PDB entry 9J15 | electron microscopy, 3.40 A resolution | chains A and B

== Chain A (and B) ==
Molecule: Adenine/guanine permease AZG2
From: Arabidopsis thaliana
Notes: chain B of this document is another copy of the same molecule, construct and numbering; everything in this record applies to it too
UniProtKB: Q84MA8 (AZG2_ARATH); numbering as in UniProt (aligned over 1-530)
Amino-acid sequence (530 residues; row label = number of the first residue in the row):
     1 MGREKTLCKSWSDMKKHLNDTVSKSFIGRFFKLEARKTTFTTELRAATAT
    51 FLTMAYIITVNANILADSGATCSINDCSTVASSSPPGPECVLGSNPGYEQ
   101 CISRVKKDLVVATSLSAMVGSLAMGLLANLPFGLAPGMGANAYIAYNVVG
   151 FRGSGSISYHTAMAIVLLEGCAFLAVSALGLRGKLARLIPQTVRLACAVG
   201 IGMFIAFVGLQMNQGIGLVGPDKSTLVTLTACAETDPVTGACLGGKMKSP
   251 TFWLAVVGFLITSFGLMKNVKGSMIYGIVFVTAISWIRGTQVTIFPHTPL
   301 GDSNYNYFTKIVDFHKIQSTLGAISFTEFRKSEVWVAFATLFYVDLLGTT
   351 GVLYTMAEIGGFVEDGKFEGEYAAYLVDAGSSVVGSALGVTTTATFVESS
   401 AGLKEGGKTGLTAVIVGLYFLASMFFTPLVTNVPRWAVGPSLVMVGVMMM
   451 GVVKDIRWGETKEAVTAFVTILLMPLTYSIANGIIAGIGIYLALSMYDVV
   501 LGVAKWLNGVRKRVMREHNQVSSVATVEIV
Disordered / not traced: 1-4, 509-530
Disulfide bonds: Cys72-Cys101, Cys77-Cys90, Cys232-Cys242
Ligand contacts: adenine (ADE): Tyr56, Gly137, Met138, Val352, Ala394, Thr395, Phe396, Val397, Glu398

== Interface between chain A and chain B ==
Residue-residue contacts (49):
  Met203(A) - Met203(B)  hydrophobic
  Met203(A) - Leu472(B)  hydrophobic
  Phe207(A) - Leu476(B)  hydrophobic
  Gln211(A) - Thr225(B)
  Val219(A) - Thr477(B)
  Gly220(A) - Leu226(B)
  Pro221(A) - Leu226(B)  hydrophobic
  Thr225(A) - Gln211(B)
  Thr225(A) - Tyr478(B)
  Leu226(A) - Gly220(B)
  Leu226(A) - Pro221(B)  hydrophobic
  Leu226(A) - Leu226(B)
  Val227(A) - Val227(B)  hydrophobic
  Val227(A) - Leu476(B)
  Val227(A) - Tyr478(B)
  Thr228(A) - Thr477(B)
  Leu229(A) - Asn482(B)
  Phe259(A) - Val465(B)  hydrophobic
  Ser263(A) - Val465(B)
  Phe264(A) - Asp498(B)
  Met267(A) - Thr461(B)
  Met267(A) - Lys462(B)
  Met267(A) - Leu494(B)
  Lys268(A) - Asp498(B)  salt bridge
  Gly446(A) - Phe468(B)
  Val447(A) - Ala464(B)
  Val447(A) - Phe468(B)  hydrophobic
  Met450(A) - Trp458(B)  hydrophobic
  Met450(A) - Phe468(B)  hydrophobic
  Val453(A) - Trp458(B)
  Trp458(A) - Met450(B)  hydrophobic
  Trp458(A) - Val453(B)
  Thr461(A) - Met267(B)
  Lys462(A) - Met267(B)
  Val465(A) - Phe259(B)  hydrophobic
  Val465(A) - Ser263(B)
  Phe468(A) - Gly446(B)
  Phe468(A) - Val447(B)  hydrophobic
  Phe468(A) - Met450(B)  hydrophobic
  Leu472(A) - Met203(B)  hydrophobic
  Leu476(A) - Phe207(B)  hydrophobic
  Leu476(A) - Val227(B)
  Thr477(A) - Val219(B)
  Thr477(A) - Thr228(B)
  Tyr478(A) - Thr225(B)
  Tyr478(A) - Val227(B)
  Leu494(A) - Leu260(B)  hydrophobic
  Leu494(A) - Met267(B)
  Asp498(A) - Lys268(B)  salt bridge
Also at the interface, not in a pair above, chain A (47 interface residues in all): Gly202, Ala206, Leu210, Leu218, Leu260, Leu266, Val443, Met444, Gly451, Lys454, Ala464, Val469, Leu473, Asn482, Ile490, Ala493
Also at the interface, not in a pair above, chain B (47 interface residues in all): Gly202, Ala206, Leu210, Leu218, Leu229, Phe264, Leu266, Val443, Met444, Gly451, Lys454, Val469, Leu473, Ile490, Ala493

== Overview ==
Chain A and chain B each contribute 47 residues to their interface, with 2 salt bridges. The salt-bridged pair
is Lys268(A)-Asp498(B). Chain A binds adenine.
Chain A and chain B are both Adenine/guanine permease AZG2 (Arabidopsis thaliana); the structure, Structure of
the wild-type AZG2 in Arabidopsis thaliana in the adenine-bound state at pH 5.5, was determined by electron
microscopy, deposited together with 9J12, 9J13, 9J14, 9J16 and 9J17.
